1SUV - chains B and D of the 6 polymer chains in the assembly; structure by electron microscopy, 7.50 A resolution (low resolution: residue-level contacts below are approximate; hydrogen-bond / salt-bridge calls are withheld).

# Chain B
Molecule: Transferrin receptor protein 1
From: Homo sapiens
Reference sequence: P02786 (TFR1_HUMAN); residues 122-760 here = UniProt positions 122-760
Amino-acid sequence (639 residues; row label = number of the first residue in the row):
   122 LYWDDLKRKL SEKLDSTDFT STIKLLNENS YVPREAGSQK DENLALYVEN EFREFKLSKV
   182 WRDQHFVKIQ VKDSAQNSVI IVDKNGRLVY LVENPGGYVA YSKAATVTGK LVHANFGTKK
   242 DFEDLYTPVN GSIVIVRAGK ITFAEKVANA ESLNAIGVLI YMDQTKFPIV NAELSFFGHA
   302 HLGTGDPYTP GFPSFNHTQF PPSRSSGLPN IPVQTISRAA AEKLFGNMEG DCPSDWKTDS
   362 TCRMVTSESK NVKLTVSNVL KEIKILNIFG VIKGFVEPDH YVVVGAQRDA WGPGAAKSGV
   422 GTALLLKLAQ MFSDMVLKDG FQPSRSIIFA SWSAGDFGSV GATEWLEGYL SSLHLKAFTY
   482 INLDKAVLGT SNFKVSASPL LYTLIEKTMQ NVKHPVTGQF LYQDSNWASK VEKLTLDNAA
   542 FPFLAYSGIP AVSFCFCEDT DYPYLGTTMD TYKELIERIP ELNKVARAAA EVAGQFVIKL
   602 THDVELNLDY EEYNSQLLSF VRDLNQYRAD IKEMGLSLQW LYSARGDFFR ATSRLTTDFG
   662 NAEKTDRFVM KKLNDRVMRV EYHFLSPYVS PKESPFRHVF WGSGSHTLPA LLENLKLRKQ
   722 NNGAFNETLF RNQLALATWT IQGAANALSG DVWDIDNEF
Cystine bridges: C353-C363, C556-C558
Curated features (UniProtKB/Swiss-Prot):
  - motif: R646 to D648 (Cell attachment site)
  - glycosylation (N-linked (GlcNAc...) asparagine): N251, N317, N727
  - natural variant: S142 (G142S: this construct carries the variant)
  - mutagenesis: L619 (L619A: 20-fold reduced affinity for transferrin receptor. No binding to HFE), V622 (V622A: No significant effect on binding to transferrin nor HFE), R623 (R623A: No significant effect on binding to transferrin nor HFE), R629 (R629A: >5-fold reduced affinity for transferrin. >10-fold reduced affinity for HFE), Q640 (Q640A: No effect on binding to transferrin. >10-fold reduced affinity for HFE), W641 (W641A: No significant effect on binding to transferrin nor HFE), Y643 (Y643A: 20-fold reduced affinity for transferrin. No binding to HFE), S644 (S644A: No significant effect on binding to transferrin nor HFE), R646 (R646A/H: No binding to transferrin; R646K: 5% binding to transferrin), G647 (G647A: Large effect on affinity for transferrin. 4-fold reduced affinity for HFE), D648 (D648A: 16% binding to transferrin; D648E: 57% binding to transferrin), F650 (F650Q: >5-fold reduced affinity for transferrin. >10-fold reduced affinity for HFE)

# Chain D
Molecule: Serotransferrin, N-lobe
From: Homo sapiens
Notes: fragment: repeat 1
Reference sequence: P02787 (TRFE_HUMAN); residues 3-331 here correspond to UniProt positions 22-350 (UniProt number = residue number + 19)
Amino-acid sequence (329 residues; row label = number of the first residue in the row):
     3 DKTVRWCAVS EHEATKCQSF RDHMKSVIPS DGPSVACVKK ASYLDCIRAI AANEADAVTL
    63 DAGLVYDAYL APNNLKPVVA EFYGSKEDPQ TFYYAVAVVK KDSGFQMNQL RGKKSCHTGL
   123 GRSAGWNIPI GLLYCDLPEP RKPLEKAVAN FFSGSCAPCA DGTDFPQLCQ LCPGCGCSTL
   183 NQYFGYSGAF KCLKDGAGDV AFVKHSTIFE NLANKADRDQ YELLCLDNTR KPVDEYKDCH
   243 LAQVPSHTVV ARSMGGKEDL IWELLNQAQE HFGKDKSKEF QLFSSPHGKD LLFKDSAHGF
   303 LKVPPRMDAK MYLGYEYVTA IRNLREGTC
Cystine bridges: C9-C48, C19-C39, C118-C194, C137-C331, C158-C174, C161-C179, C171-C177, C227-C241
Ion coordination: Fe ion: D63, Y95, Y188, H249 (together with carbonate ion)
Small-molecule neighbours: carbonate ion (CO3): D63, Y95, T120, R124, S125, A126, G127, Y188, H249
Curated features (UniProtKB/Swiss-Prot):
  - binding site (Fe(3+)): D63, Y95, Y188, H249
  - binding site (hydrogencarbonate): T120, R124, A126, G127
  - modified residue: R23 (Dimethylated arginine)
  - glycosylation: S32 (O-linked (GalNAc...) serine)

# How chain B and chain D interact
Residue-residue contacts (17):
  Y123(B) - K144(D)
  Y123(B) - P145(D)
  Y123(B) - K148(D)
  Y123(B) - F167(D)
  D125(B) - P142(D)
  D125(B) - R143(D)
  D125(B) - K144(D)
  G661(B) - L72(D)
  N662(B) - Y71(D)
  N662(B) - L72(D)
  N662(B) - A73(D)
  A663(B) - A73(D)
  E664(B) - A73(D)
  E664(B) - P74(D)
  T666(B) - R50(D)
  D667(B) - P74(D)
  V670(B) - P74(D)
Other interface residues (no listed pair), chain B (13 interface residues in all): W124, D126, D604, K665
Other interface residues (no listed pair), chain D (16 interface residues in all): Y68, N75, E141, L146, E147

# In short
Chain B and chain D form an interface of 13 and 16 residues respectively. Chain D binds carbonate ion. From
UniProt: 12 mutagenesis sites on chain B; 4 Fe3+-binding residues and 4 hydrogencarbonate-binding residues on
chain D.
Here chain B is Transferrin receptor protein 1 and chain D is Serotransferrin, N-lobe, both from Homo sapiens.
Entry 1SUV (Structure of Human Transferrin Receptor-Transferrin Complex) was determined by electron
microscopy.
